Entry 6ERD (X-ray diffraction, 2.00 A resolution); this record covers chains A and B.

Chain A (and B):
Name: Aminoglycoside N6'-acetyltransferase
From: Bacillus cereus
Notes: EC 2.3.1.82; chain B of this document is another copy of the same molecule, construct and numbering; everything in this record applies to it too
UniProt: Q81D84 (Q81D84_BACCR); residues 44-211 here correspond to UniProt positions 2-169 (UniProt number = residue number - 42)
Amino-acid sequence (211 residues; numbered 1 to 211; the number before each row is that of its first residue):
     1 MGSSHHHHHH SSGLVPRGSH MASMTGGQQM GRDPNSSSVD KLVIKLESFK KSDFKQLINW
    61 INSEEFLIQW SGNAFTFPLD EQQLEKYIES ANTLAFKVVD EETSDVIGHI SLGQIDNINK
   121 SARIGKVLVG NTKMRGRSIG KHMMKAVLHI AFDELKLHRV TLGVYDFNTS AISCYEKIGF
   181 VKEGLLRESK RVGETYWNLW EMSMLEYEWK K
Unresolved in the structure: 1-40, 133-136 (chain B: 1-42, 130-137)
Construct notes: initiating methionine (1); expression tag (2-43)
Modified / non-standard residues: Mse1, Mse21, Mse24, Mse30, Mse134 (selenomethionine); Mse143, Mse144, Mse202, Mse204 (selenomethionine; parent Met); C174 (s,S-(2-hydroxyethyl)thiocysteine; CME)

Chain A / chain B interface:
Contacting residue pairs (48):
  N73(A) - N119(B)  hydrogen bond
  I118(A) - R191(B)
  N119(A) - N73(B)
  N119(A) - S189(B)
  N119(A) - K190(B)
  N119(A) - R191(B)
  N119(A) - Y196(B)
  K120(A) - Y196(B)
  H158(A) - E188(B)  salt bridge
  H158(A) - Y196(B)
  R159(A) - L186(B)
  R159(A) - R187(B)  hydrogen bond (side chain-backbone)
  R159(A) - E188(B)
  R159(A) - S189(B)
  V181(A) - R187(B)
  E183(A) - E183(B)
  E183(A) - G184(B)
  E183(A) - L185(B)
  E183(A) - L186(B)
  E183(A) - R187(B)  salt bridge
  G184(A) - E183(B)
  L185(A) - E183(B)
  L186(A) - R159(B)
  L186(A) - E183(B)
  R187(A) - R159(B)  hydrogen bond (backbone-side chain)
  R187(A) - V181(B)
  R187(A) - E183(B)  salt bridge
  R187(A) - S203(B)  hydrogen bond
  R187(A) - L205(B)
  R187(A) - E208(B)  salt bridge
  E188(A) - H158(B)  salt bridge
  E188(A) - R159(B)
  E188(A) - L205(B)
  E188(A) - Y207(B)  hydrogen bond
  S189(A) - N119(B)
  S189(A) - R159(B)
  K190(A) - N119(B)
  R191(A) - I118(B)
  R191(A) - N119(B)
  R191(A) - K120(B)
  Y196(A) - N119(B)
  Y196(A) - K120(B)
  Y196(A) - H158(B)
  S203(A) - R187(B)  hydrogen bond
  L205(A) - R187(B)
  L205(A) - E188(B)
  Y207(A) - E188(B)
  E208(A) - R187(B)  salt bridge
Interface residues without a listed pair, chain A (23 interface residues in all): E201, Mse204
Interface residues without a listed pair, chain B (23 interface residues in all): E201, Mse204

Summary:
Chain A and chain B each contribute 23 residues to their interface, with 6 hydrogen bonds and 6 salt bridges.
Polar contacts include H158(A)-E188(B), E183(A)-R187(B) and R187(A)-E208(B).
Chain A and chain B are both Aminoglycoside N6'-acetyltransferase (Bacillus cereus); the structure, Crystal
structure of a putative acetyltransferase from Bacillus cereus species, was determined by X-ray diffraction
together with 8Q6U from the same study.
